PDB entry 6MMJ | electron microscopy, 16.50 A resolution (very low resolution: no residue pairs are listed; an interface is given only as per-side residue counts) | chains A and B of the 4 polymer chains in the assembly

Chain A:
Name: Glutamate receptor ionotropic, NMDA 1
From: Rattus norvegicus
UniProt: P35439 (NMDZ1_RAT), isoform P35439-5; residue numbers follow UniProt; this construct covers 1-838
Sequence (838 residues; row label = number of the first residue in the row):
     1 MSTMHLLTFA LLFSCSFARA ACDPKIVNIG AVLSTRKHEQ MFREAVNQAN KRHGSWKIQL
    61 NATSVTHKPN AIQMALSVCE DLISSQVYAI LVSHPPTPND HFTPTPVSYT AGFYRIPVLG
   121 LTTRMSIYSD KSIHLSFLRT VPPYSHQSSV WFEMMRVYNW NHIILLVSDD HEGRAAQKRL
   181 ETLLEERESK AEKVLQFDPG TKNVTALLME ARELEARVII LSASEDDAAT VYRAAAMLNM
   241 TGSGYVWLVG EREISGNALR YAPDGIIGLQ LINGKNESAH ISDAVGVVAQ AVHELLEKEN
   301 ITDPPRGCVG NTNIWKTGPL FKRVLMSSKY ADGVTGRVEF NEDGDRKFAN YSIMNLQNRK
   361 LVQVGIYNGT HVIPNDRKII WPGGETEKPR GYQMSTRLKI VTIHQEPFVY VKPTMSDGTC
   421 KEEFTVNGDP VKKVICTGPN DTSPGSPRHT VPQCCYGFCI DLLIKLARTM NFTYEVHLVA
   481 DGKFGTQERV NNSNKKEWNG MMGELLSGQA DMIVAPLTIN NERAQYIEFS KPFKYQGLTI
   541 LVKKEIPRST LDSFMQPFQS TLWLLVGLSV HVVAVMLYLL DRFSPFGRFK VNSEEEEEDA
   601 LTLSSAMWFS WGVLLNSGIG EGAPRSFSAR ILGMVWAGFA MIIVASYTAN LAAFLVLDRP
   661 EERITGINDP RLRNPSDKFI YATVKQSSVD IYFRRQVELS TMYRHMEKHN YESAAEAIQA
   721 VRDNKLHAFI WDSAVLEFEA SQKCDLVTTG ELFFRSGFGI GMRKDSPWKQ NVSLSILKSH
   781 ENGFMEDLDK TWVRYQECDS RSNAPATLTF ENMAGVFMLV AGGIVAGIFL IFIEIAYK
Not modelled in the structure: 1-24, 546-551, 586-600, 657-660, 798-806
Disulfides: C420-C454, C436-C455
Glycans and other covalent adducts: N-acetylglucosamine (NAG) linked to N61, N203, N239, N276, N300, N350, N368, N440, N471, N491, N771
Swiss-Prot annotation at these positions:
  - region: L603 to P624 (Pore-forming)
  - binding site (glycine): P516, T518, R523, S688, D732
  - glycosylation (N-linked (GlcNAc...) asparagine): N61, N203, N239, N276, N300, N350, N368, N440, N471, N491, N674, N771

Chain B:
Name: Glutamate receptor ionotropic, NMDA 2A
From: Rattus norvegicus
UniProt: Q00959 (NMDE1_RAT); numbering as in UniProt (aligned over 1-837)
Sequence (837 residues; numbered 1 to 837; the number before each row is that of its first residue):
     1 MGRLGYWTLL VLPALLVWRD PAQNAAAEKG PPALNIAVLL GHSHDVTERE LRNLWGPEQA
    61 TGLPLDVNVV ALLMNRTDPK SLITHVCDLM SGARIHGLVF GDDTDQEAVA QMLDFISSQT
   121 FIPILGIHGG ASMIMADKDP TSTFFQFGAS IQQQATVMLK IMQDYDWHVF SLVTTIFPGY
   181 RDFISFIKTT VDNSFVGWDM QNVITLDTSF EDAKTQVQLK KIHSSVILLY CSKDEAVLIL
   241 SEARSLGLTG YDFFWIVPSL VSGNTELIPK EFPSGLISVS YDDWDYSLEA RVRDGLGILT
   301 TAASSMLEKF SYIPEAKASC YGQAEKPETP LHTLHQFMVN VTWDGKDLSF TEEGYQVHPR
   361 LVVIVLNKDR EWEKVGKWEN QTLSLRHAVW PRYKSFSDCE PDDNHLSIVT LEEAPFVIVE
   421 DIDPLTETCV RNTVPCRKFV KINNSTNEGM NVKKCCKGFC IDILKKLSRT VKFTYDLYLV
   481 TNGKHGKKVN NVWNGMIGEV VYQRAVMAVG SLTINEERSE VVDFSVPFVE TGISVMVSRS
   541 NGTVSPSAFL EPFSASVWVM MFVMLLIVSA IAVFVFEYFS PVGYNRNLAK GKAPHGPSFT
   601 IGKAIWLLWG LVFNNSVPVQ NPKGTTSKIM VSVWAFFAVI FLASYTANLA AFMIQEEFVD
   661 QVTGLSDKKF QRPHDYSPPF RFGTVPNGST ERNIRNNYPY MHQYMTRFNQ RGVEDALVSL
   721 KTGKLDAFIY DAAVLNYKAG RDEGCKLVTI GSGYIFATTG YGIALQKGSP WKRQIDLALL
   781 QFVGDGEMEE LETLWLTGIC HNEKNEVMSS QLDIDNMAGV FYMLAAAMAL SLITFIW
Not modelled in the structure: 1-33, 324-329, 393-402, 541-545, 580-597, 654-659, 805-810
Disulfides: C87-C320, C429-C455, C745-C800
Glycans and other covalent adducts: N-acetylglucosamine (NAG) linked to N75, N340, N380, N443, N444, N687
Differences from the reference sequence: conflict T758 (Ser in Q00959)

Interface between chain A and chain B:
At this resolution (16 A) residue pairs are not listed: 80 residues of chain A and 75 of chain B lie at the interface.

In short:
80 residues of chain A face 75 of chain B across their interface. Covalently linked N-acetylglucosamine: at
N61(A), N203(A), N239(A), N276(A), N300(A) and N350(A) and 5 more. Covalently linked N-acetylglucosamine: at
N75(B), N340(B), N380(B), N443(B), N444(B) and N687(B).
Chain A is Glutamate receptor ionotropic, NMDA 1 and chain B is Glutamate receptor ionotropic, NMDA 2A, both
from Rattus norvegicus; the structure, Diheteromeric NMDA receptor GluN1/GluN2A in the 'Super-Splayed'
conformation, in complex with glycine and glutamate, in the ..., was determined by electron microscopy,
deposited together with 6MM9, 6MMA, 6MMB, 6MMG, 6MMH, 6MMI and 12 further entries.
